Entry 8VFX (electron microscopy, 2.65 A resolution); this record covers chains A and J of the 12 polymer chains in the assembly.

== Chain A ==
Protein: Histone H3.1
Source organism: Homo sapiens
UniProtKB: P68431 (H31_HUMAN); residues 0-135 here correspond to UniProt positions 1-136 (UniProt number = residue number + 1)
Sequence (136 residues; row label = number of the first residue in the row; numbering starts at 0):
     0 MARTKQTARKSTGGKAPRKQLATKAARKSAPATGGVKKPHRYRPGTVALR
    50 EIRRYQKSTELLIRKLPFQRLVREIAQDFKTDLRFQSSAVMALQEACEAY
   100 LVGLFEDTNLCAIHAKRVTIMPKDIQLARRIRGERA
Unresolved in the structure: 0-36, 134-135
Swiss-Prot annotation at these positions:
  - modified residue: Arg2 (Asymmetric dimethylarginine), Thr3 (Phosphothreonine), Lys4 (Allysine), Gln5 (5-glutamyl dopamine), Thr6 (Phosphothreonine), Arg8 (Citrulline), Lys9 (N6,N6,N6-trimethyllysine), Ser10 (ADP-ribosylserine), Thr11 (Phosphothreonine), Lys14 (N6-(2-hydroxyisobutyryl)lysine), Arg17 (Asymmetric dimethylarginine), Lys18 (N6-(2-hydroxyisobutyryl)lysine), Lys23 (N6-(2-hydroxyisobutyryl)lysine), Arg26 (Citrulline), Lys27 (N6,N6,N6-trimethyllysine), Ser28 (ADP-ribosylserine), Lys36 (N6,N6,N6-trimethyllysine), Lys37 (N6-methyllysine), Tyr41 (Phosphotyrosine), Lys56 (N6,N6,N6-trimethyllysine) and 8 more in UniProt
  - lipidation: Lys18 (N6-decanoyllysine)

== Chain J ==
Molecule: 186-nt DNA strand
Sequence (186 nucleotides; row label = number of the first residue in the row):
     1 ATCTTTCCTATTGCTTTAAAGGCAGAGGACTGTATTGATCAGTCCAAACT
    51 TCTTTCTGCATGTACATGGAAAACTGGCCAAGGCAAACACGTCCGGAATG
   101 ATGGTATTTAAGAACAAACATTCCCTGGTATCAGCAAGTACAGTGCCCTG
   151 CTGACAGAGCAGGAGACACAAAGTACCATCTCGGAT
Unresolved in the structure: 159-186

== Chain A / chain J interface ==
Contacting residue pairs (26; chain A residue first):
  Lys37(A) - DG143(J)  hydrogen bond to the phosphate
  Lys37(A) - DT144(J)  salt bridge to the phosphate
  Arg40(A) - DA142(J)  sugar contact
  Tyr41(A) - DC141(J)  phosphate contact
  Tyr41(A) - DA142(J)  phosphate contact
  Arg42(A) - DT67(J)  salt bridge to the phosphate
  Arg42(A) - DA142(J)  hydrogen bond to the phosphate
  Pro43(A) - DA66(J)  phosphate contact
  Thr45(A) - DC141(J)  phosphate contact
  Thr45(A) - DA142(J)  hydrogen bond to the phosphate
  Arg63(A) - DC59(J)  salt bridge to the phosphate
  Arg72(A) - DC49(J)  salt bridge to the phosphate
  Arg83(A) - DA48(J)  sugar contact
  Arg83(A) - DC49(J)  phosphate contact
  Phe84(A) - DA48(J)  phosphate contact
  Phe84(A) - DC49(J)  hydrogen bond to the phosphate
  Gln85(A) - DA48(J)  phosphate contact
  Arg116(A) - DG69(J)  phosphate contact
  Arg116(A) - DA70(J)  phosphate contact
  Val117(A) - DG68(J)  phosphate contact
  Val117(A) - DG69(J)  hydrogen bond to the phosphate
  Thr118(A) - DG68(J)  hydrogen bond to the phosphate
  Thr118(A) - DG69(J)  hydrogen bond to the phosphate
  Met120(A) - DG69(J)  phosphate contact
  Met120(A) - DA70(J)  phosphate contact
  Lys122(A) - DA70(J)  salt bridge to the phosphate
Other interface residues (no listed pair), chain A (20 interface residues in all): His39, Leu82, Ser86, Lys115
Other interface residues (no listed pair), chain J (13 interface residues in all): DG58

== Overview ==
20 residues of chain A face 13 of chain J across their interface, with 7 hydrogen bonds and 5 salt bridges.
Polar pairs include Lys37(A)-DG143(J), Arg42(A)-DA142(J) and Thr45(A)-DA142(J).
Here chain A is Histone H3.1 (Homo sapiens) and chain J is a 186-nt DNA strand. Entry 8VFX (Cryo-EM structure
of 186bp ALBN1 nucleosome aided by scFv) was determined by electron microscopy together with 8VFY and 8VFZ
from the same study.
